Entry 4N09 (X-ray diffraction, 2.60 A resolution); this record covers chain A.

== Chain A ==
Name: Adenosine kinase
From: Trypanosoma brucei brucei
Notes: EC 2.7.1.20
Reference sequence: Q584S0 (Q584S0_TRYB2); residue numbers follow UniProt; this construct covers 1-345
Amino-acid sequence (348 residues; row label = number of the first residue in the row; numbers below 1 keep their minus sign (Gly-2 is residue -2)):
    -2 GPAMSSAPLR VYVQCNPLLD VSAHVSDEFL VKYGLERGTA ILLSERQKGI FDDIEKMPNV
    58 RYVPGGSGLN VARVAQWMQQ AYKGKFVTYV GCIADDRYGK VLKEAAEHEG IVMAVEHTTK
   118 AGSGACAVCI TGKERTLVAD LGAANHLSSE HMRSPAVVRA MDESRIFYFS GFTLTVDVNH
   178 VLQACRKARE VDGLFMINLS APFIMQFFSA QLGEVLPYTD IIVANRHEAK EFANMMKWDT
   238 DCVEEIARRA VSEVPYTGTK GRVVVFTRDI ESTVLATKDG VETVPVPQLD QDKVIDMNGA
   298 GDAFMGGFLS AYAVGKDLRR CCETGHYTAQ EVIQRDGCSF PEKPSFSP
Unresolved in the structure: -2 to 0
Sequence notes: expression tag (-2 to 0)
Small-molecule neighbours:
  - adenosine (ADN): Cys12, Asn13, Leu15, Asp17, Leu39, Gly62, Gly63, Ser64, Asn67, Cys123, Leu134, Ala136, Leu138, Phe169, Asn295, Gly296, Asp299
  - ADP (adenosine-5'-diphosphate): Asn222, Thr264, Arg265, Asp266, Ile267, Thr270, Val283, Leu286, Gln288, Val291, Met294, Gly296, Ala297, Gly298, Phe301, His323, Ala326, Gln327, Ile330
From the paper describing this entry:
  - binding site for adenosine: Asp17, Gly62, Asn67, Phe169, Asp299
  - binding site for ADP: Asn222, Thr264, Thr270, Gln288, Gly298
  - conformationally variable residues (helix shift, loop rearrangement): Asp266 to Glu268, Met294 to Gly298, Cys318 to Ile330

== In short ==
Chain A binds adenosine and ADP. The paper reports a binding site for adenosine at Asp17, Gly62 and Asn67
among others; a binding site for ADP at Asn222, Thr264 and Thr270 among others.
Chain A is Adenosine kinase (Trypanosoma brucei brucei); the structure, Structure of Trypanosoma brucei brucei
adenosine kinase in complex with adenosine and AMPPNP, was determined by X-ray diffraction together with 4N08
from the same study.
